Entry 8WFX (electron microscopy, 3.73 A resolution); this record covers chains O and K of the 15 polymer chains in the assembly.

== Chain O ==
Molecule: 50-nt RNA strand
Source organism: Mycobacterium canettii
Sequence (50 nucleotides; row label = number of the first residue in the row):
     1 ACGGAAACUU AAAACCGUGU UGCACUGCAA CCCGGAAUUC UUGCACGUCG

== Chain K ==
Molecule: CRISPR system Cms endoribonuclease Csm3
Source organism: Mycobacterium canettii
UniProt: G0TFC2 (G0TFC2_MYCCP); residue numbers follow UniProt; this construct covers 1-236
Chain sequence (236 residues; row label = number of the first residue in the row):
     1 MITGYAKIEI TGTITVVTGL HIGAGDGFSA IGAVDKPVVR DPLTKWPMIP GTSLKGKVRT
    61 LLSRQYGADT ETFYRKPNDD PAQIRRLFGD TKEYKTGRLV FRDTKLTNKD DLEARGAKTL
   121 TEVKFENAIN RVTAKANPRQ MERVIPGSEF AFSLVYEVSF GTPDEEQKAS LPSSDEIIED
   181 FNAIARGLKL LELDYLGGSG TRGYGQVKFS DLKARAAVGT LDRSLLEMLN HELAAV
Not modelled in the structure: 1-3, 26-31

== Chain O / chain K interface ==
Pairs across the interface (43):
  A29(O) with Asp90(K), hydrogen bond to the sugar; Tyr94(K), sugar contact
  A30(O) with Phe88(K), sugar contact; Gly89(K), sugar contact; Asp90(K), sugar contact; Thr91(K), sugar contact
  C31(O) with Lys55(K), phosphate contact; Arg59(K), salt bridge to the phosphate; Phe88(K), phosphate contact
  C32(O) with Thr52(K), phosphate contact; Ser53(K), hydrogen bond to the phosphate; Gly56(K), sugar contact; Lys57(K), hydrogen bond to the base; Thr60(K), base contact; Leu196(K), base contact
  C33(O) with Gly23(K), sugar contact; Ala24(K), sugar contact; Gly25(K), base contact; Thr52(K), phosphate contact; Ser53(K), hydrogen bond to the phosphate
  G34(O) with His21(K), phosphate contact; Ile22(K), phosphate contact; Gly23(K), phosphate contact; Gly198(K), phosphate contact
  G35(O) with Tyr195(K), phosphate contact; Gly197(K), phosphate contact; Gly198(K), phosphate contact; Ser199(K), phosphate contact; Gly200(K), hydrogen bond to the phosphate
  A36(O) with Gly200(K), phosphate contact; Thr201(K), hydrogen bond to the phosphate
  A37(O) with Asn127(K), hydrogen bond to the sugar; Ala128(K), sugar contact; Arg139(K), hydrogen bond to the base; Arg202(K), salt bridge to the phosphate
  U38(O) with Asn127(K), sugar contact; Ile129(K), base contact
  U39(O) with Glu126(K), phosphate contact; Asn127(K), hydrogen bond to the phosphate
  C40(O) with Asn127(K), sugar contact; Ile129(K), base contact; Ala134(K), base contact; Ala136(K), base contact
Other interface residues (no listed pair), chain K (34 interface residues in all): Pro50, Phe125

== Overview ==
Chain O and chain K form an interface of 12 and 34 residues respectively, with 9 hydrogen bonds and 2 salt
bridges. Polar pairs include C32(O)-Lys57(K), A37(O)-Arg139(K) and A29(O)-Asp90(K).
Chain O is a 50-nt RNA strand and chain K is CRISPR system Cms endoribonuclease Csm3, both from Mycobacterium
canettii; the structure, Cryo-EM structure of CRISPR-Csm effector complex from Mycobacterium canettii, was
determined by electron microscopy (same publication as 8X5D).
